Entry 8RHL (X-ray diffraction, 3.20 A resolution); this record covers chains Q and R of the 32 polymer chains in the assembly.

[Chain Q]
Name: Proteasome subunit alpha type-4
Source organism: Saccharomyces cerevisiae
Reference sequence: P40303 (PSA4_YEAST); residues -1 to 252 here correspond to UniProt positions 1-254 (UniProt number = residue number + 2)
Amino-acid sequence (254 residues; row label = number of the first residue in the row; numbers below 1 keep their minus sign (Met-1 is residue -1)):
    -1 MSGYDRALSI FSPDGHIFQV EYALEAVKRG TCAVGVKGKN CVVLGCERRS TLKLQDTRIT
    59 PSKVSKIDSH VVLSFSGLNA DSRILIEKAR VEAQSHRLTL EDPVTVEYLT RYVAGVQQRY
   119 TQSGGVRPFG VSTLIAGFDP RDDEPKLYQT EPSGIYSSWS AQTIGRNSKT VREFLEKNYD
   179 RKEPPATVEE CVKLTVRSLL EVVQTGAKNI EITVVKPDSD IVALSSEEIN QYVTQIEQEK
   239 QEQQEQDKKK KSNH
Disordered / not traced: -1 to 0, 241-252
Curated features (UniProtKB/Swiss-Prot):
  - modified residue: Thr58 (Phosphothreonine)

[Chain R]
Name: Proteasome subunit alpha type-5
Source organism: Saccharomyces cerevisiae
Reference sequence: P32379 (PSA5_YEAST); residues -7 to 252 here correspond to UniProt positions 1-260 (UniProt number = residue number + 8)
Amino-acid sequence (260 residues; numbered -7 to 252; the number before each row is that of its first residue; numbers below 1 keep their minus sign (Met-7 is residue -7)):
    -7 MFLTRSEYDR GVSTFSPEGR LFQVEYSLEA IKLGSTAIGI ATKEGVVLGV EKRATSPLLE
    53 SDSIEKIVEI DRHIGCAMSG LTADARSMIE HARTAAVTHN LYYDEDINVE SLTQSVCDLA
   113 LRFGEGASGE ERLMSRPFGV ALLIAGHDAD DGYQLFHAEP SGTFYRYNAK AIGSGSEGAQ
   173 AELLNEWHSS LTLKEAELLV LKILKQVMEE KLDENNAQLS CITKQDGFKI YDNEKTAELI
   233 KELKEKEAAE SPEEADVEMS
Disordered / not traced: -7 to 0, 118-124, 243-252

[Chain Q / chain R interface]
Residue-residue contacts (62; chain Q residue first):
  Asp3(Q) - Glu117(R)
  Arg4(Q) - Glu117(R)
  Ala5(Q) - Val4(R)  hydrophobic
  Ala5(Q) - Glu117(R)
  Ala5(Q) - Ser127(R)
  Ser7(Q) - Ser127(R)
  Ser7(Q) - Arg128(R)
  Ile8(Q) - Asp1(R)
  Ile8(Q) - Gln15(R)
  Phe9(Q) - Gln15(R)  hydrogen bond (backbone-side chain)
  Phe9(Q) - Tyr18(R)  hydrophobic
  Phe9(Q) - Ser19(R)
  Phe9(Q) - Ala22(R)  hydrophobic
  Phe9(Q) - Leu73(R)  hydrophobic
  Phe9(Q) - Arg128(R)
  Phe9(Q) - Pro129(R)
  Phe9(Q) - Gly131(R)
  Ser10(Q) - Tyr18(R)
  Pro11(Q) - Tyr18(R)  hydrophobic
  Pro11(Q) - Glu21(R)
  Asp12(Q) - Glu21(R)
  Asp12(Q) - Leu25(R)
  Gly13(Q) - Tyr18(R)
  Gly13(Q) - Glu21(R)
  Gly13(Q) - Ala22(R)
  His14(Q) - Leu25(R)
  Ile15(Q) - Leu73(R)  hydrophobic
  Ile15(Q) - Arg128(R)
  Lys35(Q) - Glu52(R)  salt bridge
  Gln116(Q) - Ala75(R)
  Gln116(Q) - Asp76(R)
  Thr119(Q) - Arg128(R)  hydrogen bond (backbone-side chain)
  Gln120(Q) - Met126(R)
  Gln120(Q) - Ser127(R)  hydrogen bond (backbone-backbone)
  Gln120(Q) - Arg128(R)
  Gln120(Q) - Phe130(R)
  Ser121(Q) - Ser127(R)
  Gly122(Q) - Ser127(R)
  Ser151(Q) - Ala75(R)
  Gly152(Q) - Ala75(R)
  Ile153(Q) - Thr74(R)
  Ile153(Q) - Ala75(R)
  Ser155(Q) - Leu51(R)
  Ser155(Q) - Ser55(R)
  Ser156(Q) - Leu51(R)
  Ser156(Q) - Glu52(R)  hydrogen bond
  Ser156(Q) - Ser55(R)  hydrogen bond (backbone-side chain)
  Trp157(Q) - Ser48(R)
  Trp157(Q) - Leu50(R)
  Trp157(Q) - Leu51(R)
  Trp157(Q) - Glu52(R)
  Ser158(Q) - Leu50(R)  hydrogen bond (backbone-backbone)
  Ser158(Q) - Glu52(R)  hydrogen bond
  Ala159(Q) - Leu50(R)
  Leu173(Q) - Leu50(R)  hydrophobic
  Glu174(Q) - Ser48(R)  hydrogen bond
  Glu174(Q) - Pro49(R)
  Glu174(Q) - Leu50(R)
  Arg179(Q) - Pro49(R)  hydrogen bond (side chain-backbone)
  Arg179(Q) - Leu50(R)  hydrogen bond (side chain-backbone)
  Arg179(Q) - Leu51(R)  hydrogen bond (side chain-backbone)
  Arg179(Q) - Glu52(R)
Other interface residues (no listed pair), chain Q (31 interface residues in all): Arg170, Tyr177
Other interface residues (no listed pair), chain R (28 interface residues in all): Thr47, Ser53, Ser79

[Summary]
Chain Q and chain R form an interface of 31 and 28 residues respectively, with 11 hydrogen bonds and 1 salt
bridge. Polar pairs include Lys35(Q)-Glu52(R), Phe9(Q)-Gln15(R) and Thr119(Q)-Arg128(R).
Here chain Q is Proteasome subunit alpha type-4 and chain R is Proteasome subunit alpha type-5, both from
Saccharomyces cerevisiae. Entry 8RHL (Yeast 20S proteasome in complex with a linear biarylether epoxyketone
(compound 15a)) was determined by X-ray diffraction together with 8RHJ and 8RHK from the same study.
